6EZC - chain A; structure by X-ray diffraction, 2.00 A resolution.

# Chain A
Name: tRNA-dihydrouridine(20) synthase [NAD(P)+]-like
Source organism: Homo sapiens
Notes: EC 1.3.1.-
UniProtKB: Q9NX74 (DUS2L_HUMAN); numbering as in UniProt (aligned over 14-333)
Sequence (327 residues; numbered 7 to 333; the number before each row is that of its first residue):
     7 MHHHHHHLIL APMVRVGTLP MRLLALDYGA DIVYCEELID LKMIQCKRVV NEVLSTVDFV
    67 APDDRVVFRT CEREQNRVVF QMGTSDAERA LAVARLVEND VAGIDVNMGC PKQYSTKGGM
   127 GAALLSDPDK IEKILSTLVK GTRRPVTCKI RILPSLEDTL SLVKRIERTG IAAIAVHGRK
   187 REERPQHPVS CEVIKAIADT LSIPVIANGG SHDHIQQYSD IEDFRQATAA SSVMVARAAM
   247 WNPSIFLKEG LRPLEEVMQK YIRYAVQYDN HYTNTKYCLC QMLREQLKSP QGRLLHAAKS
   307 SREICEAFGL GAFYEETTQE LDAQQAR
Unresolved in the structure: 7-10, 116-125, 329-333
Differences from the reference sequence: initiating methionine (7); expression tag (8-13); engineered mutation Lys294 (Glu in Q9NX74), Lys305 (Gln in Q9NX74)
Residues lining bound ligands: FMN (flavin mononucleotide): Ala17, Pro18, Met19, Val20, Val22, Glu42, Glu43, Gln87, Asn113, Lys155, His183, Arg185, Asn214, Gly215, Gly216, Ser217, Met240, Val241, Ala242, Arg243, Met246, Tyr283
Swiss-Prot annotation at these positions:
  - active site: Cys116 (Proton donor)
  - binding site (FMN): Pro18 to Val20, Glu43, Gln87, Lys155, His183, Asn214 to Gly216, Ala242, Arg243
Reported in the primary citation:
  - mutagenesis - E294K/Q305K: increased catalytic activity on tRNA
  - mutagenesis - E294K/Q305K, E294K, Q305K: unchanged catalytic activity on NADPH
  - catalytic residues: Cys116 (citing earlier work)
  - mutagenesis - E294K, Q305K: increased binding to tRNA

# Summary
Bound to chain A: flavin mononucleotide. UniProt lists active-site residue Cys116 and 12 FMN-binding residues.
The paper reports the catalytic residue Cys116; E294K and Q305K increase binding to tRNA.
Chain A is tRNA-dihydrouridine(20) synthase [NAD(P)+]-like (Homo sapiens); the structure, Crystal Structure of
human tRNA-dihydrouridine(20) synthase catalytic domain E294K Q305K double mutant, was determined by X-ray
diffraction, deposited together with 6EZA and 6EZB.
